6W3I - chains A and B; structure by X-ray diffraction, 3.80 A resolution.

[Chain A]
Molecule: Terminal nucleotidyltransferase 5C
Source organism: Homo sapiens
Notes: EC 2.7.7.19
UniProt: Q5VWP2 (TET5C_HUMAN); numbering as in UniProt (aligned over 14-358)
Chain sequence (345 residues; numbered 14 to 358; the number before each row is that of its first residue):
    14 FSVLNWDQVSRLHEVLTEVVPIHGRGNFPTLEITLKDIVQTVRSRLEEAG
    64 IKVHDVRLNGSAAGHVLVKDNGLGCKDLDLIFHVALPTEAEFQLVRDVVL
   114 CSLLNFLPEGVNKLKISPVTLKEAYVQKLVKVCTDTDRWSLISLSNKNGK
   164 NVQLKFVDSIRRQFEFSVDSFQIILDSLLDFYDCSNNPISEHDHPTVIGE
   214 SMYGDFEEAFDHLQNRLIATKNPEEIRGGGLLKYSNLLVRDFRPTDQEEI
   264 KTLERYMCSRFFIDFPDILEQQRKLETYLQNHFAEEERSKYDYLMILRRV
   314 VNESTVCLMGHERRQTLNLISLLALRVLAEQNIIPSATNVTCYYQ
Unresolved in the structure: 39, 196-204, 299-300, 344-358
Differences from the reference sequence: engineered mutation Gln-166 (Glu in Q5VWP2), Asp-193 (Phe in Q5VWP2), Asp-206 (Phe in Q5VWP2)
Swiss-Prot annotation at these positions:
  - mutagenesis: Asp-90 to Asp-92 (Loss of poly(a) polymerase activity), Lys-144 (K144P: Decreases substantially the interaction with PLK4. Weakens binding to PLK4; when associated with E-230 and E-321. Abolishes the inhibitory effect of TENT5C on the cell viability ...), Cys-146 (C146P: Decreases substantially the interaction with PLK4. Weakens binding to PLK4; when associated with E-230 and E-321), Cys-320 (C320E: Slightly decreases the binding to PLK4; when associated with E-321. Abolishes the inhibitory effect of TENT5C on the cell viability; when associated with P-144 and E-321), Leu-321 (L321E: Slightly decreases the binding to PLK4; when associated with E-320. Abolishes the inhibitory effect of TENT5C on the cell viability; when associated with P-144 and E-320)
From the paper describing this entry:
  - catalytic residues: Asp-90, Asp-92 (proposed by the authors, not directly observed)

[Chain B]
Molecule: Serine/threonine-protein kinase PLK4
Source organism: Homo sapiens
Notes: EC 2.7.11.21
UniProt: O00444 (PLK4_HUMAN); residues 585-807 here = UniProt positions 585-807
Chain sequence (223 residues; each row starts with the number of its first residue):
   585 RTLRSITSPLVAHRLKPIRQKTKKAVVSILDSEEVCVELVKEYASQEYVK
   635 EVLQISSDGNTITIYYPNGGRGFPLADRPPSPTDNISRYSFDNLPEKYWR
   685 KYQYASRFVQLVRSKSPKITYFTRYAKCILMENSPGADFEVWFYDGVKIH
   735 KTEDFIQVIEKTGKSYTLKSESEVNSLKEEIKMYMDHANEGHRICLALES
   785 IISEEERKTRSAPFFPIIIGRKP
Unresolved in the structure: 653-654
Swiss-Prot annotation at these positions:
  - modified residue: Ser-665 (Phosphoserine)
  - mutagenesis: Asn-669 (N669R: Does not affect the interaction with TENT5C), Ile-670 (I670P: Decreases substantially the interaction with TENT5C. Does not affect localization to the centrosome. Loss of TENT5C recruitment to the centrosome)
From the paper describing this entry:
  - mutagenesis - N669R: unchanged binding to Terminal nucleotidyltransferase 5C (chain A)
  - mutagenesis - I670P: abolished co-localization with Terminal nucleotidyltransferase 5C (chain A)
  - mutagenesis - I670P: abolished localization to FAM46C

[How chain A and chain B interact]
Pairs across the interface (25; chain A residue first):
  Gln-140(A) with Asp-668(B)
  Leu-142(A) with Asp-668(B); Asn-669(B); Ile-670(B), hydrogen bond (backbone-backbone)
  Val-143(A) with Ile-670(B)
  Lys-144(A) with Ile-670(B), hydrogen bond (backbone-backbone); Ser-671(B); Arg-672(B), hydrogen bond (backbone-backbone); Tyr-673(B), hydrogen bond
  Val-145(A) with Arg-672(B)
  Cys-146(A) with Arg-672(B), hydrogen bond (backbone-backbone); Tyr-673(B); Ser-674(B); Asn-677(B)
  Thr-147(A) with Arg-672(B); Ser-674(B); Asn-677(B), hydrogen bond (backbone-side chain)
  Asp-148(A) with Ser-674(B)
  Arg-151(A) with Asn-677(B), hydrogen bond
  Asp-280(A) with Arg-662(B), salt bridge
  Leu-282(A) with Arg-662(B)
  Glu-283(A) with Ser-665(B), hydrogen bond; Pro-666(B)
  Arg-286(A) with Ser-665(B); Pro-666(B)
Other interface residues (no listed pair), chain A (16 interface residues in all): Glu-102, Lys-141, Pro-279
Other interface residues (no listed pair), chain B (12 interface residues in all): Ser-616
The authors on this interface:
  - interface residues, chain A: Gln-140(A)
  - hot spots on chain A (mutagenesis) - K144P, K144P/C320E/L321E, C146P, C146P/C320E/L321E: decreased binding to Serine/threonine-protein kinase PLK4 (chain B)
  - interface residues, chain B: Asn-669(B)
  - hot spots on chain B (mutagenesis) - I670P: decreased binding to Terminal nucleotidyltransferase 5C (chain A)

[Summary]
16 residues of chain A and 12 residues of chain B are in contact; the contacts include 8 hydrogen bonds and 1
salt bridge. Polar contacts include Asp-280(A)/Arg-662(B), Lys-144(A)/Tyr-673(B) and Thr-147(A)/Asn-677(B).
The paper reports catalytic residues Asp-90(A) and Asp-92(A); K144P, K144P/C320E/L321E and C146P of chain A,
among others, reduce binding to Serine/threonine-protein kinase PLK4 (chain B); 6 substitutions were tested in
all.
Chain A is Terminal nucleotidyltransferase 5C and chain B is Serine/threonine-protein kinase PLK4, both from
Homo sapiens; the structure, Crystal structure of a FAM46C mutant in complex with Plk4, was determined by
X-ray diffraction, deposited together with 6W36, 6W38 and 6W3J.
